PDB entry 7KI1 | electron microscopy, 2.50 A resolution | chains A and B of the 6 polymer chains in the assembly

Chain A:
Molecule: Guanine nucleotide-binding protein G(s) subunit alpha isoforms short
From: Homo sapiens
Reference sequence: P63092 (GNAS2_HUMAN); numbering as in UniProt (aligned over 1-394)
Sequence (394 residues; each row starts with the number of its first residue):
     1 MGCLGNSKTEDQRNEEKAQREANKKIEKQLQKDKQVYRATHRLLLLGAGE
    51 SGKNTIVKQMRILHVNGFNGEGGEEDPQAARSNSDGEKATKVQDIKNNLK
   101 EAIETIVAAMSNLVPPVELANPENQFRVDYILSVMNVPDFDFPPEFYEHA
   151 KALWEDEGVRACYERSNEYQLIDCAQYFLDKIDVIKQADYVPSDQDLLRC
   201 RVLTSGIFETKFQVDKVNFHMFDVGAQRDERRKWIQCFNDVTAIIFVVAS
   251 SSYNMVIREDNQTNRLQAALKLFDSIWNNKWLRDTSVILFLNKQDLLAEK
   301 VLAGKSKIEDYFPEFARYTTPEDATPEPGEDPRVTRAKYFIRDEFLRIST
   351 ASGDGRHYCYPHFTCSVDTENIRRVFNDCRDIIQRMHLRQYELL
Unresolved in the structure: 1-10, 64-87, 253-263
Construct notes: conflict N54 (Ser in P63092), A226 (Gly in P63092), A268 (Glu in P63092), K271 (Asn in P63092), D274 (Lys in P63092), K280 (Arg in P63092), D284 (Thr in P63092), T285 (Ile in P63092), S366 (Ala in P63092)

Chain B:
Molecule: Guanine nucleotide-binding protein G(I)/G(S)/G(T) subunit beta-1
From: Homo sapiens
Reference sequence: P62873 (GBB1_HUMAN); residues 2-340 here = UniProt positions 2-340
Sequence (340 residues; row label = number of the first residue in the row):
     1 QSELDQLRQEAEQLKNQIRDARKACADATLSQITNNIDPVGRIQMRTRRT
    51 LRGHLAKIYAMHWGTDSRLLVSASQDGKLIIWDSYTTNKVHAIPLRSSWV
   101 MTCAYAPSGNYVACGGLDNICSIYNLKTREGNVRVSRELAGHTGYLSCCR
   151 FLDDNQIVTSSGDTTCALWDIETGQQTTTFTGHTGDVMSLSLAPDTRLFV
   201 SGACDASAKLWDVREGMCRQTFTGHESDINAICFFPNGNAFATGSDDATC
   251 RLFDLRADQELMTYSHDNIICGITSVSFSKSGRLLLAGYDDFNCNVWDAL
   301 KADRAGVLAGHDNRVSCLGVTDDGMAVATGSWDSFLKIWN
Unresolved in the structure: 1-2
Construct notes: expression tag (1)
UniProt features mapped onto this chain:
  - modified residue: S2 (N-acetylserine), H266 (Phosphohistidine)
  - natural variant: L30 (L30F: In MRD42; uncertain significance), R52 (R52G: In MRD42), G64 (G64V: In MRD42), D76 (D76E: In MRD42; D76G: In MRD42), G77 (G77S: In MRD42), K78 (K78R: In MRD42), I80 (I80N: In MRD42; I80T: In MRD42), H91 (H91R: In MRD42; uncertain significance), A92 (A92T: In MRD42), P94 (P94S: In MRD42), L95 (L95P: In MRD42), R96 (R96L: In MRD42), 5 further natural variant entries in UniProt

Chain A / chain B interface:
Residue-residue contacts (62; chain A residue first):
  E16(A) with T86(B)
  Q19(A) with D83(B), hydrogen bond; T86(B), hydrogen bond; N88(B), hydrogen bond
  R20(A) with N88(B)
  N23(A) with N88(B); K89(B), hydrogen bond (side chain-backbone)
  I26(A) with K89(B); V90(B); H91(B); A92(B), hydrophobic
  E27(A) with K89(B), salt bridge
  L30(A) with G53(B); K89(B)
  D33(A) with K78(B), salt bridge
  K34(A) with L55(B)
  Y37(A) with L55(B), hydrophobic; A56(B); D76(B)
  R38(A) with L55(B), hydrogen bond (side chain-backbone)
  G206(A) with L117(B); D118(B); N119(B)
  I207(A) with W99(B); L117(B), hydrogen bond (backbone-backbone)
  F222(A) with W99(B)
  A226(A) with N119(B), hydrogen bond (backbone-side chain); T143(B); G144(B)
  Q227(A) with L117(B), hydrogen bond (side chain-backbone); N119(B), hydrogen bond; G144(B); Y145(B), hydrogen bond (side chain-backbone)
  R228(A) with G162(B), hydrogen bond (side chain-backbone); T164(B); D186(B), salt bridge
  R232(A) with C204(B), hydrogen bond (side chain-backbone); D228(B), salt bridge
  K233(A) with Y145(B); M188(B); C204(B); D228(B); N230(B), hydrogen bond; D246(B), salt bridge
  W234(A) with L117(B), hydrophobic; Y145(B)
  Q236(A) with R314(B), hydrogen bond; W332(B)
  C237(A) with K57(B), hydrogen bond (backbone-side chain); Y59(B); Q75(B); W99(B); M101(B), hydrophobic
  F238(A) with W99(B), hydrophobic; L117(B), hydrophobic
  N239(A) with K57(B), hydrogen bond; W332(B)
  D240(A) with K57(B), salt bridge
  K280(A) with D290(B)
  W281(A) with D290(B); R314(B); W332(B), hydrophobic
Other interface residues (no listed pair), chain A (30 interface residues in all): A22, S205, V241
Other interface residues (no listed pair), chain B (41 interface residues in all): R68, I80, S97, D163, T184, G185, C271

Summary:
30 residues of chain A and 41 residues of chain B are in contact; the contacts include 16 hydrogen bonds and 6
salt bridges. Polar contacts include E27(A)-K89(B), D33(A)-K78(B) and R228(A)-D186(B).
Chain A is Guanine nucleotide-binding protein G(s) subunit alpha isoforms short and chain B is Guanine
nucleotide-binding protein G(I)/G(S)/G(T) subunit beta-1, both from Homo sapiens; the structure,
Taspoglutide-bound Glucagon-Like Peptide-1 (GLP-1) Receptor in Complex with Gs Protein, was determined by
electron microscopy, deposited together with 7KI0.
